Entry 5LIS (X-ray diffraction, 2.29 A resolution); this record covers chains A and B.

== Chain A ==
Molecule: Insulin
Source organism: Sus scrofa
UniProt: P01315 (INS_PIG); residues 1-21 here correspond to UniProt positions 88-108 (UniProt number = residue number + 87)
Amino-acid sequence (21 residues; each row starts with the number of its first residue):
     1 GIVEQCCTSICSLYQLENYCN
Cystine bridges: Cys6-Cys11

== Chain B ==
Molecule: Insulin
Source organism: Sus scrofa
UniProt: P01315 (INS_PIG); residues 1-30 here correspond to UniProt positions 25-54 (UniProt number = residue number + 24)
Amino-acid sequence (30 residues; numbered 1 to 30; the number before each row is that of its first residue):
     1 FVNQHLCGSHLVEALYLVCGERGFFYTPKA

== Chain A / chain B interface ==
Inter-chain disulfides: Cys7(A)-Cys7(B), Cys20(A)-Cys19(B)
Contacting residue pairs - 35 pairs, chain A then chain B:
  Gly1(A) - Ala30(B)
  Ile2(A) - Leu11(B)  hydrophobic
  Ile2(A) - Thr27(B)
  Val3(A) - Pro28(B)
  Cys6(A) - Gln4(B)
  Cys6(A) - His5(B)
  Cys6(A) - Leu6(B)  hydrogen bond (backbone-backbone)
  Cys6(A) - Leu11(B)  hydrophobic
  Cys7(A) - His5(B)  hydrogen bond (backbone-side chain)
  Cys7(A) - Leu6(B)  hydrogen bond (backbone-backbone)
  Cys7(A) - Cys7(B)  disulfide
  Thr8(A) - His5(B)
  Ser9(A) - His5(B)  hydrogen bond (backbone-side chain)
  Ile10(A) - Asn3(B)
  Ile10(A) - His5(B)
  Cys11(A) - Val2(B)
  Cys11(A) - Asn3(B)
  Cys11(A) - Gln4(B)  hydrogen bond (backbone-backbone)
  Leu13(A) - Val18(B)  hydrophobic
  Leu16(A) - Val2(B)  hydrophobic
  Leu16(A) - Leu11(B)  hydrophobic
  Leu16(A) - Leu15(B)
  Glu17(A) - Val18(B)
  Glu17(A) - Arg22(B)  salt bridge
  Tyr19(A) - Leu15(B)  hydrophobic
  Tyr19(A) - Phe24(B)
  Tyr19(A) - Phe25(B)  hydrogen bond (backbone-backbone)
  Cys20(A) - Cys19(B)  disulfide
  Cys20(A) - Arg22(B)
  Cys20(A) - Gly23(B)
  Cys20(A) - Phe24(B)  hydrophobic
  Asn21(A) - Arg22(B)  hydrogen bond (side chain-backbone)
  Asn21(A) - Gly23(B)  hydrogen bond (backbone-backbone)
  Asn21(A) - Phe24(B)
  Asn21(A) - Phe25(B)
Other interface residues (no listed pair), chain A (16 interface residues in all): Ser12
Other interface residues (no listed pair), chain B (19 interface residues in all): Ala14, Tyr26

== Overview ==
Chain A and chain B form an interface of 16 and 19 residues respectively; the contacts include 2 disulfide
bonds, 8 hydrogen bonds and 1 salt bridge. Among the polar pairs are Glu17(A)-Arg22(B), Cys7(A)-His5(B) and
Ser9(A)-His5(B).
Chain A is Insulin and chain B is Insulin, both from Sus scrofa; the structure, Insulin solved by Native SAD
from a dataset collected in one second, was determined by X-ray diffraction (same publication as 5LIN and
5LIO).
